4KAT - chains A and B of the 4 polymer chains in the assembly; structure by X-ray diffraction, 2.14 A resolution.

# Chain A (and B)
Name: Thymidylate synthase
Organism: Thermotoga maritima MSB8
Notes: EC 2.1.1.148; fragment: tm0449; chain B of this document is another copy of the same molecule, construct and numbering; everything in this record applies to it too
UniProt: Q9WYT0 (THYX_THEMA); residue numbers follow UniProt; this construct covers 1-220
Chain sequence (232 residues; row label = number of the first residue in the row; numbers below 1 keep their minus sign (Met-11 is residue -11)):
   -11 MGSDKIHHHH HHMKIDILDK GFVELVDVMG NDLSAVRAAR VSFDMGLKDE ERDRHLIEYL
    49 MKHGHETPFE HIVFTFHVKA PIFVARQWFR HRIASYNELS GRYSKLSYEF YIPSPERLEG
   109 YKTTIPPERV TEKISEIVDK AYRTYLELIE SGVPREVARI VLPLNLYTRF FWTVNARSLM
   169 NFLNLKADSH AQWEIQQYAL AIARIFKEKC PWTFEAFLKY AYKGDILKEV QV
Not modelled in the structure: -11 to -2, 217-220 (chain B: -11 to -1, 220)
Construct notes: initiating methionine (-11); expression tag (-10 to 0); engineered mutation Lys174 (Arg in Q9WYT0)
UniProt features mapped onto this chain:
  - motif: Arg78 to Ser88 (ThyX motif)
  - binding site (FAD): Thr55, Arg78 to Ile81, Glu86, Asn163 to Arg165, Asn169
  - binding site (dUMP): Gln75 to Arg78, Glu86 to Arg90, Arg147
  - mutagenesis: His53 (H53A: Shows 1.39% of wild-type activity), Ser88 (S88A/C: Still catalytically active although shows a large decrease in activity), Arg90 (R90A: Binds dUMP 670-fold weaker than wild-type), Glu144 (E144A: Shows 0.113% of wild-type activity; E144R: Shows 0.016% of wild-type activity)
Residues lining bound ligands:
  - 2'-deoxyuridine-5'-monophosphate (DU), molecule 1: Arg74, Gln75, Arg78, Lys174, Ala179
  - 2'-deoxyuridine-5'-monophosphate (DU), molecule 2: Phe77, Glu86, Leu87, Ser88, Gly89, Arg90, Arg147
  - dihydroflavine-adenine dinucleotide (FDA), molecule 1: Ser30, Thr55, Glu58, Ile81, Asn163, Arg165, Ser166
  - dihydroflavine-adenine dinucleotide (FDA), molecule 2: Arg78, His79, Arg80, Ile81, Asn169, Leu173, Lys174, His178, Ala179
  - dihydroflavine-adenine dinucleotide (FDA), molecule 3: Ala82, Ser83, Tyr84, Asn85, Glu86, Ser88, Arg90, Tyr91

# How chain A and chain B interact
Residue-residue contacts (59; chain A residue first):
  Val14(A) - Arg25(B)
  Asp15(A) - Met17(B)
  Asp15(A) - Gly18(B)  hydrogen bond (side chain-backbone)
  Val16(A) - Met17(B)
  Met17(A) - Asp15(B)
  Met17(A) - Val16(B)
  Met17(A) - Met17(B)  hydrophobic
  Met17(A) - Val61(B)
  Met17(A) - Thr63(B)
  Met17(A) - Thr161(B)
  Gly18(A) - Asp15(B)
  Arg25(A) - Val14(B)
  Arg25(A) - Phe159(B)
  Ala26(A) - Asn85(B)
  Val29(A) - Asn85(B)
  Val29(A) - Glu86(B)
  Val29(A) - Leu87(B)
  Val29(A) - Arg157(B)
  Val29(A) - Phe159(B)  hydrophobic
  Ser30(A) - Glu86(B)
  Ser30(A) - Leu87(B)
  Ser30(A) - Ser88(B)  hydrogen bond (backbone-backbone)
  Ser30(A) - Ser92(B)  hydrogen bond (backbone-side chain)
  Phe31(A) - Tyr91(B)  hydrophobic
  Phe31(A) - Ser92(B)  hydrogen bond (backbone-side chain)
  Asp32(A) - Ser92(B)
  Asp32(A) - Arg157(B)  salt bridge
  Thr55(A) - Asn85(B)  hydrogen bond
  Pro56(A) - Asn85(B)
  Glu58(A) - Ser83(B)  hydrogen bond
  His59(A) - Ser83(B)
  His59(A) - Asn85(B)  hydrogen bond
  His59(A) - Thr161(B)  hydrogen bond
  Val61(A) - Met17(B)
  Thr63(A) - Met17(B)
  Ser83(A) - Glu58(B)  hydrogen bond
  Ser83(A) - His59(B)
  Asn85(A) - Ala26(B)
  Asn85(A) - Val29(B)
  Asn85(A) - Thr55(B)  hydrogen bond
  Asn85(A) - Pro56(B)
  Asn85(A) - His59(B)  hydrogen bond
  Glu86(A) - Val29(B)
  Glu86(A) - Ser30(B)
  Leu87(A) - Val29(B)
  Leu87(A) - Ser30(B)
  Leu87(A) - Asp32(B)
  Ser88(A) - Ser30(B)  hydrogen bond (backbone-backbone)
  Tyr91(A) - Phe31(B)  hydrophobic
  Ser92(A) - Ser30(B)
  Ser92(A) - Phe31(B)
  Arg157(A) - Val29(B)
  Arg157(A) - Asp32(B)  salt bridge
  Arg157(A) - Met33(B)
  Phe159(A) - Arg25(B)
  Phe159(A) - Val29(B)  hydrophobic
  Phe159(A) - His59(B)
  Thr161(A) - Met17(B)
  Thr161(A) - His59(B)  hydrogen bond
Also at the interface, not in a pair above, chain A (34 interface residues in all): Met33, Phe62, Ala82, Tyr84, Ser95, Trp160, Asn163
Also at the interface, not in a pair above, chain B (33 interface residues in all): Phe62, Ala82, Tyr84, Trp160, Asn163

# In short
34 residues of chain A face 33 of chain B across their interface; the contacts include 13 hydrogen bonds and 2
salt bridges. Polar contacts include Asp32(A)-Arg157(B), Asp15(A)-Gly18(B) and Ser30(A)-Ser92(B). Bound to
chain A: 2'-deoxyuridine-5'-monophosphate and 3 copies of dihydroflavine-adenine dinucleotide.
Chain A and chain B are both Thymidylate synthase (Thermotoga maritima MSB8); the structure, Crystal structure
of FDTS from T. maritima mutant (R174K) with FAD and dUMP, was determined by X-ray diffraction, deposited
together with 4KAR and 4KAS.
